7B6D - chains B and H of the 8 polymer chains in the assembly; structure by electron microscopy, 4.27 A resolution (low resolution: residue-level contacts below are approximate; hydrogen-bond / salt-bridge calls are withheld).

== Chain B ==
Protein: GEO08327p1
Organism: Drosophila melanogaster
UniProtKB: Q9VF82 (Q9VF82_DROME); numbering as in UniProt (aligned over 1-152)
Chain sequence (152 residues; numbered 1 to 152; the number before each row is that of its first residue):
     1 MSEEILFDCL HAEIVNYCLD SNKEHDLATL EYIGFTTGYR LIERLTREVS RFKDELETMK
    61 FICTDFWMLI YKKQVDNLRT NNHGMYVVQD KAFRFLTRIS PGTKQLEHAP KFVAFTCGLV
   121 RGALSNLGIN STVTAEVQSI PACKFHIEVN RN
Not modelled in the structure: 1

== Chain H ==
Protein: TRAPPC2L
Organism: Drosophila melanogaster
UniProtKB: A1Z8I0 (A1Z8I0_DROME); residue numbers follow UniProt; this construct covers 1-138
Chain sequence (138 residues; row label = number of the first residue in the row):
     1 MAFCIAVIGK DNAPLYLTTS DMEQELELQY HVNAALDVVE EKCLIGKGAP ESKELYLGLL
    61 YSTENHKIYG FVTNTRVKFI VVIDSSNVAL RENEVRAIFR NLHLLYTDAI CNPFYIPGES
   121 LTSKKFDRAV QKLMSGTA

== Interface between chain B and chain H ==
Residue-residue contacts - 36 pairs, chain B then chain H:
  Ile33(B) with Ile110(H); Cys111(H)
  Thr36(B) with Thr107(H)
  Tyr39(B) with Glu54(H); Thr73(H); Asn74(H); His103(H)
  Arg40(B) with Thr107(H); Asp108(H); Cys111(H)
  Ile42(B) with Glu54(H)
  Glu43(B) with Glu54(H); Arg100(H)
  Arg44(B) with Glu54(H)
  Leu45(B) with Ser52(H); Lys53(H); Glu54(H)
  Arg47(B) with Ser52(H); Lys53(H)
  Glu48(B) with Glu51(H); Lys53(H)
  Val49(B) with Lys53(H)
  Ser50(B) with Glu51(H)
  Arg51(B) with Leu44(H); Lys47(H); Gly48(H); Ala49(H)
  Glu57(B) with Ser52(H)
  Val120(B) with Thr75(H)
  Arg121(B) with Asn74(H); Arg76(H)
  Gly122(B) with Arg76(H)
  Ala123(B) with Arg76(H)
  Leu127(B) with Ser52(H); Asn74(H)
  Ile129(B) with Asn74(H)
Interface residues without a listed pair, chain B (24 interface residues in all): Phe35, Thr37, Glu55, Gly128
Interface residues without a listed pair, chain H (22 interface residues in all): Pro50, Leu55, Leu57, Val72

== Summary ==
24 residues of chain B face 22 of chain H across their interface.
Chain B is GEO08327p1 and chain H is TRAPPC2L, both from Drosophila melanogaster; the structure, Drosophila
melanogaster TRAPPCore (C1, C2, C2L, C3a/b, C4, C5, C6 subunits), was determined by electron microscopy (same
publication as 7B6E, 7B6H, 7B6R and 7B70).
